5BZA - chains A and B; structure by X-ray diffraction, 2.00 A resolution.

== Chain A (and B) ==
Molecule: Beta-N-acetylhexosaminidase
Source organism: Thermotoga neapolitana
Notes: EC 3.2.1.52; chain B of this document is another copy of the same molecule, construct and numbering; everything in this record applies to it too
Reference sequence: Q9AG27 (Q9AG27_THENE); residue numbers follow UniProt; this construct covers 1-467
Chain sequence (467 residues; numbered 1 to 467; the number before each row is that of its first residue):
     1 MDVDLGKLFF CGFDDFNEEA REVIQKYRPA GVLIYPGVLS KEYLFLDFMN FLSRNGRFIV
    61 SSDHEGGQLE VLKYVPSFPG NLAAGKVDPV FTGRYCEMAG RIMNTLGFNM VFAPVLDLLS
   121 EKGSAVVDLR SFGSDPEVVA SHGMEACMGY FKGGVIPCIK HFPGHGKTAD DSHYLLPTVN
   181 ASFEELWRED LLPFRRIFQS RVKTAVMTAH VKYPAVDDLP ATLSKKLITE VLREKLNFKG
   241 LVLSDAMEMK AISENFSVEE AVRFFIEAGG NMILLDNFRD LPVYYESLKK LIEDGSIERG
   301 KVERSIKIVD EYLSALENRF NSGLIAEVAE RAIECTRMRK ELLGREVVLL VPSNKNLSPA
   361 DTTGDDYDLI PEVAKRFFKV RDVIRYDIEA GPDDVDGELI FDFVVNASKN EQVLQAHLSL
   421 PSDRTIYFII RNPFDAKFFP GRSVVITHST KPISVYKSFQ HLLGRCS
Disordered / not traced: 1-4, 121-128, 355-362 (chain B: 1, 121-128, 355-362)
Disulfides: C335-C466

== Chain A / chain B interface ==
Residue-residue contacts - 94 pairs, chain A then chain B:
  E42(A) with P76(B); S77(B), hydrogen bond (side chain-backbone)
  L46(A) with S77(B)
  G67(A) with K451(B), hydrogen bond (backbone-side chain)
  Q68(A) with R431(B), hydrogen bond
  E70(A) with K451(B), salt bridge
  K73(A) with K73(B); Y74(B)
  Y74(A) with K73(B); Y74(B); P76(B), hydrophobic
  P76(A) with E42(B); Y74(B), hydrophobic; L106(B), hydrophobic; I325(B), hydrophobic
  S77(A) with E42(B), hydrogen bond (backbone-side chain); L46(B); I325(B); K451(B)
  F78(A) with I325(B), hydrophobic; K451(B)
  P79(A) with I325(B); A329(B), hydrophobic; S449(B), hydrogen bond (backbone-side chain); K451(B); S454(B)
  L82(A) with R431(B); P433(B); H448(B)
  A83(A) with A332(B); H448(B)
  K86(A) with A332(B); E334(B); H448(B)
  V87(A) with V328(B); R331(B); A332(B)
  F91(A) with L324(B); E327(B); V328(B), hydrophobic; R331(B)
  R94(A) with L324(B)
  Y95(A) with L324(B), hydrophobic
  E97(A) with F320(B)
  M98(A) with T105(B); S322(B); I325(B), hydrophobic
  R101(A) with R101(B); N104(B), hydrogen bond; T105(B), hydrogen bond; F320(B)
  N104(A) with R101(B), hydrogen bond
  T105(A) with M98(B); R101(B), hydrogen bond
  L106(A) with P76(B), hydrophobic
  S120(A) with F434(B)
  L129(A) with R431(B); H448(B)
  S134(A) with F434(B)
  R319(A) with E97(B), salt bridge; K152(B)
  F320(A) with E97(B); R101(B)
  S322(A) with M98(B)
  L324(A) with F91(B); R94(B); Y95(B), hydrophobic
  I325(A) with P76(B), hydrophobic; S77(B); P79(B); M98(B), hydrophobic
  E327(A) with F91(B)
  V328(A) with V87(B); F91(B), hydrophobic
  A329(A) with P79(B), hydrophobic
  R331(A) with V87(B); F91(B)
  A332(A) with A83(B); V87(B)
  E334(A) with K86(B), salt bridge
  R431(A) with Q68(B), hydrogen bond
  P433(A) with L82(B)
  F434(A) with L119(B), hydrophobic
  H448(A) with L82(B); A83(B); K86(B); L129(B)
  S449(A) with P79(B), hydrogen bond (side chain-backbone)
  K451(A) with G67(B), hydrogen bond (side chain-backbone); E70(B), salt bridge; S77(B); F78(B); P79(B)
  S454(A) with P79(B)
Also at the interface, not in a pair above, chain A (52 interface residues in all): V75, A84, I102, L119, T447, T450, I453
Also at the interface, not in a pair above, chain B (54 interface residues in all): V75, A84, D88, I102, R319, T363, I430, T447, T450, I453

== In short ==
52 residues of chain A face 54 of chain B across their interface, with 12 hydrogen bonds and 4 salt bridges.
Polar contacts include E70(A)-K451(B), R319(A)-E97(B) and E334(A)-K86(B).
Chain A and chain B are both Beta-N-acetylhexosaminidase (Thermotoga neapolitana); the structure, Crystal
structure of CbsA from Thermotoga neapolitana, was determined by X-ray diffraction, deposited together with
5C0Q.
